7QHS - chains 2 and 5 of the 15 polymer chains in the assembly; structure by electron microscopy, 3.30 A resolution.

[Chain 2]
Protein: DNA replication licensing factor MCM2
From: Saccharomyces cerevisiae
Notes: EC 3.6.4.12
UniProtKB: A0A6A5Q1S9 (A0A6A5Q1S9_YEASX); residues 1-868 here = UniProt positions 1-868
Chain sequence (868 residues; each row starts with the number of its first residue):
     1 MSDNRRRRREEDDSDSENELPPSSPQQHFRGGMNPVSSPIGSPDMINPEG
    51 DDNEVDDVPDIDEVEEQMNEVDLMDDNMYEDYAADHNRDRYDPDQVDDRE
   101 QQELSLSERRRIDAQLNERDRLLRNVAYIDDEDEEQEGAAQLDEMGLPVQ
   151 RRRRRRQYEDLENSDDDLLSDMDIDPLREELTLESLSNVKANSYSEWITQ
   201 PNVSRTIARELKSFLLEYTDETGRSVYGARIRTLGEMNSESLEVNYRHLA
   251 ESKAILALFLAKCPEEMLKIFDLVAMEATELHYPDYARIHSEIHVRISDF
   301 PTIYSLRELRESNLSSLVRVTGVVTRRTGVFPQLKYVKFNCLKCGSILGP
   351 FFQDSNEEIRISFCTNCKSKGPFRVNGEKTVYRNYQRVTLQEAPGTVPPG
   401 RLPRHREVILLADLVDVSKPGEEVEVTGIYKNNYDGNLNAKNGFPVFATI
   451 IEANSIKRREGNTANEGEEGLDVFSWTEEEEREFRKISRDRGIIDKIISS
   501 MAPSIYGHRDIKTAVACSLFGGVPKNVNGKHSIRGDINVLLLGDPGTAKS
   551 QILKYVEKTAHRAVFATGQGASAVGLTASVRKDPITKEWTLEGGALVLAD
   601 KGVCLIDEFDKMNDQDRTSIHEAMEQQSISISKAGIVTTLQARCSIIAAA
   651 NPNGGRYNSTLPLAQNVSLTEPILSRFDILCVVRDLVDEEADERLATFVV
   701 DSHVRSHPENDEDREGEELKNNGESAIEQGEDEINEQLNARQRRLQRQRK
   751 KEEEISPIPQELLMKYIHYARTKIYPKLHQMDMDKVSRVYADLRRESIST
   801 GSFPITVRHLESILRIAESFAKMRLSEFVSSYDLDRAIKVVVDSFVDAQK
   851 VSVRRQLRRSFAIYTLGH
Not modelled in the structure: 1-179, 710-737, 868
Bound ions: Zn2+: Cys-341, Cys-344, Cys-364, Cys-367
Residues lining bound ligands:
  - ATP (adenosine-5'-triphosphate), molecule 1: Ile-505, Tyr-506, His-508, Pro-545, Gly-546, Thr-547, Ala-548, Lys-549, Ser-550, Gln-551, Asp-607, Leu-695, Val-699
  - ATP, molecule 2: His-531, Glu-625, Gln-626, Arg-676, Val-807, Arg-808, Glu-811
What the authors report for this chain:
  - binding site for the 26-nt DNA strand: Pro-584, Lys-587
  - binding site for the 26-nt DNA strand: Val-580, Lys-582, Trp-589, Lys-633

[Chain 5]
Protein: DNA replication licensing factor MCM5
From: Saccharomyces cerevisiae
Notes: EC 3.6.4.12
UniProtKB: A0A6A5PUY8 (A0A6A5PUY8_YEASX); numbering as in UniProt (aligned over 1-775)
Chain sequence (775 residues; row label = number of the first residue in the row):
     1 MSFDRPEIYSAPVLQGESPNDDDNTEIIKSFKNFILEFRLDSQFIYRDQL
    51 RNNILVKNYSLTVNMEHLIGYNEDIYKKLSDEPSDIIPLFETAITQVAKR
   101 ISILSRAQSANNNDKDPENTSMDTDSLLLNSLPTFQLILNSNANQIPLRD
   151 LDSEHVSKIVRLSGIIISTSVLSSRATYLSIMCRNCRHTTSITINNFNSI
   201 TGNTVSLPRSCLSTIESESSMANESNIGDESTKKNCGPDPYIIIHESSKF
   251 IDQQFLKLQEIPELVPVGEMPRNLTMTCDRYLTNKVIPGTRVTIVGIYSI
   301 YNSKNGAGSGRSGGGNGGSGVAIRTPYIKILGIQSDVETSSIWNSVTMFT
   351 EEEEEEFLQLSRNPKLYEILTNSIAPSIFGNEDIKKAIVCLLMGGSKKIL
   401 PDGMRLRGDINVLLLGDPGTAKSQLLKFVEKVSPIAVYTSGKGSSAAGLT
   451 ASVQRDPMTREFYLEGGAMVLADGGVVCIDEFDKMRDEDRVAIHEAMEQQ
   501 TISIAKAGITTVLNSRTSVLAAANPIYGRYDDLKSPGDNIDFQTTILSRF
   551 DMIFIVKDDHNEERDISIANHVINIHTGNANAMQNQQEENGSEISIEKMK
   601 RYITYCRLKCAPRLSPQAAEKLSSNFVTIRKQLLINELESTERSSIPITI
   651 RQLEAIIRITESLAKLELSPIAQERHVDEAIRLFQASTMDAASQDPIGGL
   701 NQASGTSLSEIRRFEQELKRRLPIGWSTSYQTLRREFVDTHRFSQLALDK
   751 ALYALEKHETIQLRHQGQNIYRSGV
Not modelled in the structure: 1-20, 105-129, 199-204, 214-234, 305-317
Bound ions: Zn2+: Cys-183, Cys-186, Cys-211, Cys-236; Mg2+: Ser-423 (together with ATP)
Residues lining bound ligands:
  - ATP (adenosine-5'-triphosphate), molecule 1: Ser-377, Ile-378, Phe-379, Asp-417, Pro-418, Gly-419, Thr-420, Ala-421, Lys-422, Ser-423, Gln-424, Asn-524, Ile-568, Val-572
  - ATP, molecule 2: Met-404, Glu-498, Gln-499, Ser-548, Arg-549, Ile-650, Arg-651, Glu-654

[Chain 2 / chain 5 interface]
Residue-residue contacts (99; chain 2 residue first):
  Arg-327(2) with Glu-269(5), salt bridge
  Val-330(2) with Arg-272(5)
  Phe-331(2) with Arg-324(5)
  Pro-332(2) with Ile-323(5); Arg-324(5), hydrogen bond (backbone-backbone)
  Gln-333(2) with Val-321(5), hydrogen bond (side chain-backbone); Ala-322(5)
  Leu-334(2) with Ala-322(5); Arg-324(5)
  Gln-353(2) with Val-321(5); Ala-322(5)
  Ser-355(2) with Val-321(5)
  Asn-356(2) with Val-321(5)
  Glu-358(2) with Ala-322(5)
  Val-375(2) with Arg-324(5)
  Tyr-382(2) with Ser-153(5); Ile-300(5)
  Asn-384(2) with Asp-152(5); Ser-153(5), hydrogen bond
  Tyr-385(2) with Gly-320(5); Ile-323(5), hydrophobic
  Arg-387(2) with Ser-319(5), hydrogen bond; Gly-320(5)
  Asp-416(2) with Arg-149(5), salt bridge; Glu-269(5); Arg-272(5), salt bridge
  Lys-419(2) with Val-267(5); Gly-268(5); Glu-269(5)
  Lys-525(2) with His-576(5)
  Val-527(2) with Ile-575(5), hydrophobic; Asn-581(5)
  Asn-528(2) with Asn-581(5), hydrogen bond; Gln-584(5), hydrogen bond
  Gly-529(2) with Lys-431(5)
  Lys-530(2) with Ile-596(5)
  His-531(2) with Ser-377(5); Gln-424(5), hydrogen bond
  Ser-532(2) with Gln-424(5)
  Ile-533(2) with Ile-575(5), hydrophobic; His-576(5)
  Arg-562(2) with Gly-268(5)
  Trp-589(2) with Gln-454(5), hydrogen bond
  Leu-591(2) with Met-270(5), hydrophobic
  Val-597(2) with Gly-268(5)
  Asp-600(2) with Val-267(5); Gly-268(5)
  Gln-615(2) with Lys-442(5), hydrogen bond (backbone-side chain)
  Thr-618(2) with Lys-442(5), hydrogen bond; Lys-484(5)
  Ser-619(2) with Lys-442(5), hydrogen bond
  Glu-622(2) with Ser-440(5), hydrogen bond
  Gln-626(2) with Ser-423(5); Gln-424(5)
  Ser-630(2) with Tyr-438(5); Gly-443(5)
  Ile-631(2) with Gly-443(5)
  Ser-632(2) with Thr-439(5); Gly-443(5), hydrogen bond (backbone-backbone); Ser-444(5); Ser-445(5), hydrogen bond (backbone-backbone); Gly-448(5)
  Ala-634(2) with Gly-448(5); Gln-454(5)
  Gly-635(2) with Glu-465(5); Gly-466(5)
  Val-637(2) with Val-437(5), hydrophobic
  Leu-640(2) with Met-270(5), hydrophobic; Pro-271(5)
  Gln-641(2) with Pro-262(5); Glu-263(5)
  Thr-670(2) with Tyr-527(5)
  Glu-671(2) with Tyr-527(5); Gly-528(5); Arg-529(5), salt bridge
  Pro-672(2) with Gly-528(5)
  Leu-778(2) with Thr-577(5)
  Met-783(2) with Ile-573(5), hydrophobic; Asn-574(5); Thr-577(5); Asn-579(5)
  Val-786(2) with Ile-573(5), hydrophobic
  Ser-787(2) with Ile-566(5); Asn-570(5)
  Tyr-790(2) with Asp-565(5); Ala-569(5), hydrophobic
  Ala-791(2) with Ile-566(5), hydrophobic
  Arg-794(2) with His-560(5), hydrogen bond; Arg-564(5); Asp-565(5), salt bridge
  Arg-795(2) with Glu-562(5), salt bridge
  Ile-798(2) with His-560(5)
  Thr-806(2) with Pro-418(5)
  Val-807(2) with Ile-568(5), hydrophobic; Val-572(5), hydrophobic
  Leu-810(2) with Ala-569(5), hydrophobic; Val-572(5), hydrophobic
  Glu-811(2) with His-576(5), salt bridge
  Leu-814(2) with His-576(5)
Interface residues without a listed pair, chain 2 (77 interface residues in all): Glu-357, Arg-383, Thr-586, Lys-587, Glu-592, Gly-593, Lys-601, His-621, Ser-628, Lys-633, Thr-639, Ser-675, Met-781, Arg-788, Ser-797, Ile-805, Arg-808
Interface residues without a listed pair, chain 5 (72 interface residues in all): Val-156, Val-265, Pro-326, Pro-376, Ile-378, Gly-419, Lys-427, Phe-428, Ser-452, Pro-457, Gly-467, Ala-468, Glu-481, Asp-558, Ala-580

[Summary]
77 residues of chain 2 and 72 residues of chain 5 are in contact, with 15 hydrogen bonds and 7 salt bridges.
Among the polar pairs are Arg-327(2)/Glu-269(5), Asp-416(2)/Arg-149(5) and Asp-416(2)/Arg-272(5). From the
paper: a binding site for the 26-nt DNA strand at Pro-584(2), Lys-587(2) and Val-580(2) among others.
Here chain 2 is DNA replication licensing factor MCM2 and chain 5 is DNA replication licensing factor MCM5,
both from Saccharomyces cerevisiae. Entry 7QHS (S. cerevisiae CMGE nucleating origin DNA melting) was
determined by electron microscopy (same publication as 7Z13).
